Entry 2IB8 (X-ray diffraction, 1.85 A resolution); this record covers chains A and C of the 4 polymer chains in the assembly.

# Chain A (and C)
Molecule: Acetyl-CoA acetyltransferase
Organism: Homo sapiens
Notes: EC 2.3.1.9; chain C of this document is another copy of the same molecule, construct and numbering; everything in this record applies to it too
Reference sequence: P24752 (THIL_HUMAN); residue numbers follow UniProt; this construct covers 34-427
Sequence (395 residues; each row starts with the number of its first residue):
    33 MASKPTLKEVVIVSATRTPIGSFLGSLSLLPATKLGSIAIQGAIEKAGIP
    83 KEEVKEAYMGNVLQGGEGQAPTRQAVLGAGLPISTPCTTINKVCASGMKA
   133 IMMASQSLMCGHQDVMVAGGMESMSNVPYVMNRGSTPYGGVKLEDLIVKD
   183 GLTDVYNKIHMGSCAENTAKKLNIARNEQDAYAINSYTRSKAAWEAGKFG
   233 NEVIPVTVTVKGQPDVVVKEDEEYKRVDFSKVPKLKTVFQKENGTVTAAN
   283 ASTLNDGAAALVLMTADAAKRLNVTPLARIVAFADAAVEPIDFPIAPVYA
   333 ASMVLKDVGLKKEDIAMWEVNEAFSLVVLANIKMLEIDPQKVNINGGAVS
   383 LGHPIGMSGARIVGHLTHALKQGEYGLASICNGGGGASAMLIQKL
Not modelled in the structure: 33-36 (chain C: 33-35)
Differences from the reference sequence: initiating methionine (33); engineered mutation A34 (Val in P24752)
Curated features (UniProtKB/Swiss-Prot):
  - active site: C126 (Acyl-thioester intermediate), C413 (Proton donor/acceptor)
  - binding site (CoA): Y219, R258 to D260, K263, S284
  - binding site (K(+)): Y219, A280, A281, A283, V381
  - site: H385 (Increases nucleophilicity of active site Cys)
  - modified residue: K66 (N6-acetyllysine), K78 (N6-succinyllysine), K174 (N6-acetyllysine), K181 (N6-acetyllysine), K190 (N6-acetyllysine), K202 (N6-acetyllysine), K223 (N6-acetyllysine), K230 (N6-acetyllysine), K243 (N6-succinyllysine), K251 (N6-acetyllysine), K257 (N6-acetyllysine), K263 (N6-acetyllysine), K266 (N6-succinyllysine), K268 (N6-succinyllysine), K273 (N6-acetyllysine), K338 (N6-acetyllysine)
  - natural variant: E85 (deletion: In 3KTD), N93 (N93S: In 3KTD), G152 (G152A: In 3KTD), N158 (N158D: In 3KTD), G183 (G183R: In 3KTD), T297 (T297M: In 3KTD), A301 (A301P: In 3KTD), I312 (I312T: In 3KTD), A333 (A333P: In 3KTD), G379 (G379V: In 3KTD), A380 (A380T: In 3KTD)
Bound ions: K+: Y219, A280, A281, A283, V381

# Chain A / chain C interface
Residue-residue contacts - 30 pairs, chain A then chain C:
  Y161(A) - T168(C)  hydrogen bond
  Y161(A) - P169(C)  hydrogen bond (side chain-backbone)
  Y161(A) - Y170(C)
  Y161(A) - G172(C)
  T168(A) - Y161(C)  hydrogen bond
  P169(A) - Y161(C)  hydrogen bond (backbone-side chain)
  Y170(A) - Y161(C)
  Y170(A) - D177(C)
  Y170(A) - I179(C)
  Y170(A) - V180(C)
  Y170(A) - L184(C)
  Y170(A) - L286(C)  hydrophobic
  G171(A) - K174(C)  hydrogen bond (backbone-side chain)
  G171(A) - D177(C)  hydrogen bond (backbone-side chain)
  G172(A) - Y161(C)
  G172(A) - L175(C)
  G172(A) - D177(C)
  V173(A) - V173(C)
  V173(A) - K174(C)
  V173(A) - L175(C)  hydrogen bond (backbone-backbone)
  K174(A) - V173(C)
  L175(A) - G172(C)
  L175(A) - V173(C)  hydrogen bond (backbone-backbone)
  D177(A) - Y170(C)
  D177(A) - G171(C)  hydrogen bond (side chain-backbone)
  D177(A) - G172(C)
  I179(A) - Y170(C)
  V180(A) - Y170(C)
  L184(A) - Y170(C)
  L286(A) - Y170(C)  hydrophobic
Other interface residues (no listed pair), chain A (15 interface residues in all): F55
Other interface residues (no listed pair), chain C (15 interface residues in all): F55

# Overview
The chain A/chain C interface involves 15 residues from each chain; the contacts include 9 hydrogen bonds.
Polar pairs include Y161(A)-T168(C), Y161(A)-P169(C) and G171(A)-K174(C). UniProt lists active-site residues
C126(A) and C413(A), 6 CoA-binding residues and 5 K+-binding residues on chain A.
Chain A and chain C are both Acetyl-CoA acetyltransferase (Homo sapiens); the structure, Crystallographic and
kinetic studies of human mitochondrial acetoacetyl-CoA thiolase (T2): the importance of potassium and chloride
..., was determined by X-ray diffraction, deposited together with 2IB7, 2IB9, 2IBU, 2IBW and 2IBY.
